Entry 6O95 (X-ray diffraction, 1.77 A resolution); this record covers chain A.

Chain A:
Name: Interleukin-1 receptor-associated kinase 4
From: Homo sapiens
Notes: EC 2.7.11.1
UniProt: Q9NWZ3 (IRAK4_HUMAN); residue numbers follow UniProt; this construct covers 160-460
Sequence (320 residues; row label = number of the first residue in the row):
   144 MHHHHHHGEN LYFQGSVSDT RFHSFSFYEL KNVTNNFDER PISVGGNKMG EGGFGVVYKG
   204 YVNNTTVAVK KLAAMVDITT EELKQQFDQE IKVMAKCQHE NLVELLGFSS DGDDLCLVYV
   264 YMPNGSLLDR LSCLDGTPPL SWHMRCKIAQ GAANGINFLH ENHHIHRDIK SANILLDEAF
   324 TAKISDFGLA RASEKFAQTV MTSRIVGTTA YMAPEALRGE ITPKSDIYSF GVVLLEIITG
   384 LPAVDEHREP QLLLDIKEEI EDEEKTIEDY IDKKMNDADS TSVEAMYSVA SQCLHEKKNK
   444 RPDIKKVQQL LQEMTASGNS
Unresolved in the structure: 144-161, 255-256, 337-341, 460-463
Differences from the reference sequence: initiating methionine (144); expression tag (145-159, 461-463)
Modified / non-standard residues: Thr-342 (phosphothreonine; TPO); Thr-345 (phosphothreonine; TPO); Ser-346 (phosphoserine; SEP)
Small-molecule neighbours: LSV (N-[(2R)-2-(hydroxymethyl)-2-methyl-6-(morpholin-4-yl)-2,3-dihydro-1-benzofuran-5-yl]pyrazolo[1,5-a]pyrimidine-3-carboxamide): Ile-185, Met-192, Gly-193, Glu-194, Val-200, Ala-211, Lys-213, Val-246, Tyr-262, Val-263, Tyr-264, Met-265, Pro-266, Gly-268, Ser-269, Asp-272, Arg-273, Ala-315, Leu-318, Ser-328, Asp-329
Swiss-Prot annotation at these positions:
  - active site: Asp-311 (Proton acceptor)
  - binding site (ATP): Met-192 to Val-200, Lys-213, Lys-313 to Asn-316, Asp-329
  - modified residue: Thr-342 (Phosphothreonine), Thr-345 (Phosphothreonine), Ser-346 (Phosphoserine)

In short:
Bound to chain A: compound LSV. UniProt lists active-site residue Asp-311 and 15 ATP-binding residues.
Chain A is Interleukin-1 receptor-associated kinase 4 (Homo sapiens); the structure, Structure of the IRAK4
kinase domain with compound 41, was determined by X-ray diffraction together with 6O8U, 6O94 and 6O9D from the
same study.
